Entry 8JP8 (electron microscopy, 3.39 A resolution); this record covers chains A and F of the 8 polymer chains in the assembly.

# Chain A (and F)
Protein: Protein ERGIC-53
Organism: Homo sapiens
Notes: chain F of this document is another copy of the same molecule, construct and numbering; everything in this record applies to it too
UniProtKB: P49257 (LMAN1_HUMAN); numbering as in UniProt (aligned over 1-510)
Sequence (522 residues; each row starts with the number of its first residue):
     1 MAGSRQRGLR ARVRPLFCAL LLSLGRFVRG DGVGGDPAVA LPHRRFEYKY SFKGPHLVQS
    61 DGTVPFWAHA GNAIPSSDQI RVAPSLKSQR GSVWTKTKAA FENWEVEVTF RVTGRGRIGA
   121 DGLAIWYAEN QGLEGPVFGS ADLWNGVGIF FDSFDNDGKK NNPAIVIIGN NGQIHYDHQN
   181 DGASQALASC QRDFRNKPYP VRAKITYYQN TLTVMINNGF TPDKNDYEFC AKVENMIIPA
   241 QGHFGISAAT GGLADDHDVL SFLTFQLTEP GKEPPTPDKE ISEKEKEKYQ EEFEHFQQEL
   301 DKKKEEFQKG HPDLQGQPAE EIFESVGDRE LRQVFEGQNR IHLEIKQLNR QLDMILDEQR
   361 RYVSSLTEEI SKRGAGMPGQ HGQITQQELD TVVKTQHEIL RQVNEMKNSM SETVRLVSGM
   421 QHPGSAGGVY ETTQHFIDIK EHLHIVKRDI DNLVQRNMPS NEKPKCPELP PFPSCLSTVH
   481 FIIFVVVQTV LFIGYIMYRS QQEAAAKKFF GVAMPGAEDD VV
Not modelled in the structure: 1-41, 368-522 (chain F: 1-41, 313-323, 366-522)
Construct notes: expression tag (511-522)
Swiss-Prot annotation at these positions:
  - region: Arg499 to Phe510 (Mediates interaction with RAB3GAP1, RAB3GAP2 and UBXN6)
  - motif: Phe509, Phe510 (ER export motif)
  - binding site (a carbohydrate): Ser88, Asp121, Asn156, His178, Gly251 to Leu253
  - binding site (Ca(2+)): Asp152, Phe154, Asn156, Asp181
  - site: Gln501 (Required for ER export)
  - modified residue: Ser425 (Phosphoserine)
Disulfide bonds: Cys190-Cys230
Metal / ion sites: Ca2+ site 1: Asp152, Phe154, Asn156, Asp181; Ca2+ site 2: Asp155, Asp157, Asn161, Asn162, Asp181

# Interface between chain A and chain F
Residue-residue contacts (37):
  Asp328(A) - Val326(F)
  Asp328(A) - Gly327(F)
  Leu331(A) - Gly327(F)
  Leu331(A) - Glu330(F)
  Leu331(A) - Leu331(F)
  Leu331(A) - Val334(F)
  Arg332(A) - Glu330(F)
  Val334(A) - Val334(F)  hydrophobic
  Phe335(A) - Gln333(F)
  Phe335(A) - Val334(F)  hydrophobic
  Gln338(A) - Val334(F)  hydrogen bond (side chain-backbone)
  Gln338(A) - Gly337(F)
  Gln338(A) - Gln338(F)
  Ile341(A) - Ile341(F)  hydrophobic
  His342(A) - Gly337(F)  hydrogen bond (side chain-backbone)
  His342(A) - Arg340(F)
  His342(A) - Ile341(F)
  His342(A) - Glu344(F)  salt bridge
  Ile345(A) - Ile341(F)  hydrophobic
  Ile345(A) - Glu344(F)
  Ile345(A) - Ile345(F)  hydrophobic
  Lys346(A) - Glu344(F)
  Leu348(A) - Leu348(F)  hydrophobic
  Asn349(A) - Gln347(F)
  Asn349(A) - Leu348(F)
  Asn349(A) - Gln351(F)
  Leu352(A) - Leu348(F)  hydrophobic
  Leu352(A) - Gln351(F)
  Leu352(A) - Leu352(F)
  Asp353(A) - Gln351(F)
  Leu356(A) - Ile355(F)  hydrophobic
  Gln359(A) - Gln359(F)
  Arg360(A) - Glu358(F)  salt bridge
  Tyr362(A) - Tyr362(F)  hydrogen bond (backbone-side chain)
  Val363(A) - Tyr362(F)  hydrogen bond (backbone-side chain)
  Leu366(A) - Tyr362(F)
  Thr367(A) - Ser365(F)
Interface residues without a listed pair, chain A (22 interface residues in all): Ile355

# Summary
22 residues of chain A face 21 of chain F across their interface; the contacts include 4 hydrogen bonds and 2
salt bridges. Polar pairs include His342(A)-Glu344(F), Arg360(A)-Glu358(F) and Gln338(A)-Val334(F). Curated
annotation (UniProt) lists 7 carbohydrate-binding residues and 4 Ca2+-binding residues on chain A.
Chain A and chain F are both Protein ERGIC-53 (Homo sapiens); the structure, Cryo-EM structure of the head
region of full-length ERGIC-53 with MCFD2 (Substate C), was determined by electron microscopy, deposited
together with 8JP4, 8JP5, 8JP6, 8JP7, 8JP9 and 8JPG.
